Entry 1H9P (X-ray diffraction, 2.00 A resolution); this record covers chain A.

[Chain A]
Name: Lectin alpha chain
Source organism: Dioclea guianensis
UniProtKB: P81637 (LECA_DIOGU); numbering as in UniProt (aligned over 1-237)
Amino-acid sequence (237 residues; row label = number of the first residue in the row):
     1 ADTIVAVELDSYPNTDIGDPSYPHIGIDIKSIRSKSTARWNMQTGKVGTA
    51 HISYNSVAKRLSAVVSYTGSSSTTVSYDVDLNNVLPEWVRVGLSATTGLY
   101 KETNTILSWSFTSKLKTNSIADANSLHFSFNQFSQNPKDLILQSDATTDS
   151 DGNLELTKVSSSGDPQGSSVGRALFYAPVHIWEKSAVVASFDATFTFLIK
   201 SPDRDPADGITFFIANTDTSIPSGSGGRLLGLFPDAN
Unresolved in the structure: 119-121
Differences from the reference sequence: conflict Ser-190 (Gly in P81637)
Bound ions: Cd2+ site 1: Glu-8, Asp-10, Asp-19, His-24; Cd2+ site 2: Asp-10, Tyr-12, Asn-14, Asp-19; Mn2+ site 1: His-51, Asp-192; Cd2+ site 3: Glu-87, Glu-183; Mn2+ site 2: Ser-125, His-127; Mn2+ site 3 near Asp-205 (its only coordinating residue here)
Curated features (UniProtKB/Swiss-Prot):
  - binding site (Mn(2+)): Glu-8, Asp-10, Asp-19, His-24, Ser-34
  - binding site (Ca(2+)): Asp-10, Tyr-12, Asn-14, Asp-19, Asp-208
  - binding site (a carbohydrate): Tyr-12, Leu-99, Tyr-100, Arg-228

[Overview]
The Cd2+ site 1 is built by Glu-8, Asp-10, Asp-19 and His-24. The Cd2+ site 2 is built by Asp-10, Tyr-12,
Asn-14 and Asp-19. From UniProt: 5 Mn2+-binding residues, 5 Ca2+-binding residues and 4 carbohydrate-binding
residues.
Chain A is Lectin alpha chain (Dioclea guianensis); the structure, Crystal Structure of Dioclea guianensis
Seed Lectin, was determined by X-ray diffraction together with 1H9W from the same study.
